Entry 8W2Z (electron microscopy, 3.37 A resolution); this record covers chains A and C of the 4 polymer chains in the assembly.

# Chain A
Molecule: HNH nuclease domain-containing protein
Reference sequence: A0A1F8ZSN4 (A0A1F8ZSN4_9DELT); numbering as in UniProt; present here: 1-212, 214-747
Amino-acid sequence (746 residues; numbered 1 to 747; 1 number in that range is skipped by the numbering (no residue carries it; nothing is unmodelled there); the number before each row is that of its first residue):
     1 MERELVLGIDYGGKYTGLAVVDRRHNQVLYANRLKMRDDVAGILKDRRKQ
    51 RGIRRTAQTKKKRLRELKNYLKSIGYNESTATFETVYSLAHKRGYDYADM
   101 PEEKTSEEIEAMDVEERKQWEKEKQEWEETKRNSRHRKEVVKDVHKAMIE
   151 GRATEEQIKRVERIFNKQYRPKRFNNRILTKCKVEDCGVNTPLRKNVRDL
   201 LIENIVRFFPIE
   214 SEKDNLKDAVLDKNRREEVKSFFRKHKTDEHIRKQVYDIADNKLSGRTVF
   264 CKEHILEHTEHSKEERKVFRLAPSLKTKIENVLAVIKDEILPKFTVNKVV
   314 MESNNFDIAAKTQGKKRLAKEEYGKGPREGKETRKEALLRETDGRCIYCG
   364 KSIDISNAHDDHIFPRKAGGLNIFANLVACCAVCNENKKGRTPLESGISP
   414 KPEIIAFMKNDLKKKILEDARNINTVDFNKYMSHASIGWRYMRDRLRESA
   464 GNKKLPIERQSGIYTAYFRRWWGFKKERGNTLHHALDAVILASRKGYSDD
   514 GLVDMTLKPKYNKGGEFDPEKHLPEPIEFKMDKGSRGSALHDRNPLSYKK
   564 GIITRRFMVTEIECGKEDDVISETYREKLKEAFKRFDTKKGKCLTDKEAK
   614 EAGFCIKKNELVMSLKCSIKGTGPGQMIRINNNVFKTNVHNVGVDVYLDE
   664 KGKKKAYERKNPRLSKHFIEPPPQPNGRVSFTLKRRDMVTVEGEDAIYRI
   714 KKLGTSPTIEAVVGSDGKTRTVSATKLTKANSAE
Not modelled in the structure: 1-3, 102-124, 187-189, 315-447, 473-493, 506-539, 744-747
Construct notes: conflict Glu529 (Gly in A0A1F8ZSN4), Pro532 (Ser in A0A1F8ZSN4), Met544 (Arg in A0A1F8ZSN4), Arg549 (Lys in A0A1F8ZSN4)
What the authors report for this chain:
  - binding site for sgRNA: Phe174
  - conformationally variable residues (domain motion): Tyr95 to His136
  - mutagenesis - K649A, N651A: abolished catalytic activity on in vivo DNA targeting
  - mutagenesis - N654A: abolished catalytic activity on DNA targeting
  - mutagenesis - G634P: abolished catalytic activity (DNA targeting activity)

# Chain C
Molecule: DNA Target Strand
Sequence (55 nucleotides; numbered -19 to 35; the number before each row is that of its first residue; numbers below 1 keep their minus sign (DA-19 is residue -19)):
   -19 AGCTGACGTTTGTACTCCAGCGTCTCATCTTTATGCGTCAGCAGAGATTT
    31 CTGCT
Not modelled in the structure: -19 to -14, 6-35

# Interface between chain A and chain C
Pairs across the interface (18; chain A residue first):
  Lys49(A) - DC1(C)  base contact
  Lys49(A) - DG2(C)  base contact
  Ile53(A) - DC1(C)  base contact
  Tyr97(A) - DC4(C)  sugar contact
  Tyr97(A) - DT5(C)  phosphate contact
  Asp555(A) - DA-1(C)  phosphate contact
  Asp555(A) - DG0(C)  phosphate contact
  Arg556(A) - DG0(C)  hydrogen bond to the phosphate
  Asn557(A) - DG0(C)  hydrogen bond to the sugar
  Lys579(A) - DC-3(C)  phosphate contact
  Lys579(A) - DC-2(C)  salt bridge to the phosphate
  Ile632(A) - DC-2(C)  sugar contact
  Lys633(A) - DC-2(C)  sugar contact
  Gly634(A) - DC-3(C)  base contact
  Ser719(A) - DG-8(C)  phosphate contact
  Thr734(A) - DG-8(C)  sugar contact
  Thr734(A) - DT-7(C)  hydrogen bond to the phosphate
  Ser736(A) - DG-8(C)  phosphate contact
Interface residues without a listed pair, chain A (19 interface residues in all): Lys546, Phe570, Gly578, Lys649, Arg733, Lys739
Interface residues without a listed pair, chain C (11 interface residues in all): DT3

# Overview
The interface between chain A and chain C involves 19 residues on one side and 11 on the other; the contacts
include 3 hydrogen bonds and 1 salt bridge. Polar pairs include Asn557(A)-DG0(C), Arg556(A)-DG0(C) and
Thr734(A)-DT-7(C). From the paper: a binding site for sgRNA at Phe174(A); K649A and N651A of chain A abolish
catalytic activity on in vivo DNA targeting; 4 substitutions were tested in all.
Chain A is HNH nuclease domain-containing protein and chain C is DNA Target Strand; the structure, Cas9d 6bp
R-loop Seed Complex, was determined by electron microscopy, deposited together with 8W2S and 9AUF.
